4QJ2 - chains A and B of the 3 polymer chains in the assembly; structure by X-ray diffraction, 2.13 A resolution.

[Chain A (and B)]
Name: Protease
From: Human immunodeficiency virus 1
Notes: chain B of this document is another copy of the same molecule, construct and numbering; everything in this record applies to it too
Reference sequence: O38710 (O38710_9HIV1); residues 1-99 here = UniProt positions 1-99
Chain sequence (99 residues; row label = number of the first residue in the row):
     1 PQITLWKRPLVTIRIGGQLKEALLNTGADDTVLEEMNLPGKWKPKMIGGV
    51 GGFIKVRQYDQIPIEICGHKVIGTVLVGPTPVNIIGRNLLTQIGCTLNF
Differences from the reference sequence: engineered mutation Lys7 (Gln in O38710), Asn25 (Asp in O38710), Val50 (Ile in O38710), Val71 (Ala in O38710)
From the paper describing this entry:
  - mutagenesis - I50V: decreased catalytic activity (citing earlier work)
  - mutagenesis - D25N: abolished catalytic activity (citing earlier work)
  - mutagenesis - I50V/A71V: decreased binding to APV (citing earlier work)
  - mutagenesis - I50V/A71V (1.98 kcal/mol): decreased binding to DRV (citing earlier work)

[How chain A and chain B interact]
Contacting residue pairs (95; chain A residue first):
  Pro1(A) - Leu97(B)
  Pro1(A) - Asn98(B)
  Pro1(A) - Phe99(B)  hydrogen bond (backbone-backbone)
  Gln2(A) - Thr96(B)
  Gln2(A) - Leu97(B)
  Gln2(A) - Asn98(B)  hydrogen bond
  Ile3(A) - Thr96(B)
  Ile3(A) - Leu97(B)  hydrogen bond (backbone-backbone)
  Ile3(A) - Phe99(B)  hydrophobic
  Leu5(A) - Thr26(B)
  Leu5(A) - Arg87(B)  hydrogen bond (backbone-side chain)
  Leu5(A) - Leu90(B)  hydrophobic
  Leu5(A) - Thr91(B)
  Leu5(A) - Cys95(B)
  Trp6(A) - Arg87(B)  hydrogen bond (backbone-side chain)
  Trp6(A) - Thr91(B)
  Lys7(A) - Arg87(B)  hydrogen bond (backbone-side chain)
  Arg8(A) - Asp29(B)  salt bridge
  Arg8(A) - Arg87(B)
  Pro9(A) - Thr26(B)
  Pro9(A) - Arg87(B)
  Leu23(A) - Gly27(B)
  Leu24(A) - Thr26(B)  hydrogen bond (backbone-side chain)
  Leu24(A) - Leu97(B)  hydrophobic
  Asn25(A) - Asn25(B)
  Asn25(A) - Thr26(B)
  Asn25(A) - Gly27(B)  hydrogen bond (side chain-backbone)
  Thr26(A) - Leu5(B)
  Thr26(A) - Pro9(B)
  Thr26(A) - Leu24(B)  hydrogen bond (side chain-backbone)
  Thr26(A) - Asn25(B)
  Thr26(A) - Thr26(B)  hydrogen bond (backbone-side chain)
  Thr26(A) - Leu97(B)
  Gly27(A) - Leu23(B)
  Gly27(A) - Asn25(B)  hydrogen bond (backbone-side chain)
  Asp29(A) - Arg8(B)  salt bridge
  Gly48(A) - Val50(B)
  Gly49(A) - Val50(B)
  Gly49(A) - Pro81(B)
  Val50(A) - Gly49(B)
  Val50(A) - Val50(B)
  Val50(A) - Gly51(B)
  Val50(A) - Gly52(B)
  Val50(A) - Ile54(B)  hydrophobic
  Val50(A) - Ile84(B)  hydrophobic
  Gly51(A) - Gly51(B)
  Gly51(A) - Ile54(B)
  Gly52(A) - Gly51(B)
  Ile54(A) - Val50(B)
  Ile54(A) - Gly51(B)
  Cys67(A) - Phe99(B)  hydrophobic
  His69(A) - Phe99(B)
  Thr80(A) - Val50(B)
  Pro81(A) - Gly49(B)
  Pro81(A) - Val50(B)
  Arg87(A) - Leu5(B)  hydrogen bond (side chain-backbone)
  Arg87(A) - Trp6(B)  hydrogen bond (side chain-backbone)
  Arg87(A) - Lys7(B)  hydrogen bond (side chain-backbone)
  Arg87(A) - Arg8(B)
  Arg87(A) - Pro9(B)
  Leu90(A) - Leu5(B)  hydrophobic
  Thr91(A) - Leu5(B)
  Thr91(A) - Trp6(B)
  Gln92(A) - Trp6(B)
  Ile93(A) - Phe99(B)
  Gly94(A) - Asn98(B)
  Gly94(A) - Phe99(B)
  Cys95(A) - Leu5(B)
  Cys95(A) - Leu97(B)  hydrophobic
  Cys95(A) - Asn98(B)
  Cys95(A) - Phe99(B)  hydrophobic
  Thr96(A) - Gln2(B)  hydrogen bond
  Thr96(A) - Ile3(B)
  Thr96(A) - Thr96(B)
  Thr96(A) - Leu97(B)
  Thr96(A) - Asn98(B)  hydrogen bond (backbone-backbone)
  Leu97(A) - Pro1(B)
  Leu97(A) - Gln2(B)
  Leu97(A) - Ile3(B)  hydrogen bond (backbone-backbone)
  Leu97(A) - Thr26(B)
  Leu97(A) - Cys95(B)  hydrophobic
  Leu97(A) - Thr96(B)
  Leu97(A) - Leu97(B)  hydrophobic
  Asn98(A) - Pro1(B)
  Asn98(A) - Gln2(B)  hydrogen bond
  Asn98(A) - Gly94(B)
  Asn98(A) - Cys95(B)
  Asn98(A) - Thr96(B)  hydrogen bond (backbone-backbone)
  Asn98(A) - Asn98(B)
  Phe99(A) - Pro1(B)  hydrogen bond (backbone-backbone)
  Phe99(A) - Ile3(B)  hydrophobic
  Phe99(A) - Leu24(B)  hydrophobic
  Phe99(A) - Cys67(B)  hydrophobic
  Phe99(A) - Ile93(B)
  Phe99(A) - Cys95(B)  hydrophobic
Other interface residues (no listed pair), chain A (39 interface residues in all): Thr4, Phe53, Pro79, Ile84
Other interface residues (no listed pair), chain B (37 interface residues in all): Thr4, Ile47, Phe53, His69, Thr80

[In short]
Chain A and chain B form an interface of 39 and 37 residues respectively; the contacts include 20 hydrogen
bonds and 2 salt bridges. Among the polar pairs are Arg8(A)-Asp29(B), Gln2(A)-Asn98(B) and Leu5(A)-Arg87(B).
The paper reports that I50V of chain A reduces catalytic activity; D25N of chain A abolishes catalytic
activity.
Chain A and chain B are both Protease (Human immunodeficiency virus 1); the structure, Crystal structure of
inactive HIV-1 protease variant (I50V/A71V) in complex with WT p1-p6 substrate, was determined by X-ray
diffraction together with 4QJ6, 4QJ7, 4QJ8, 4QJ9 and 4QJA from the same study.
